PDB entry 9BEW | electron microscopy, 3.30 A resolution | chains G and A of the 18 polymer chains in the assembly

[Chain G (and A)]
Molecule: Envelope glycoprotein gp120
From: Human immunodeficiency virus 1
Notes: chain A of this document is another copy of the same molecule, construct and numbering; everything in this record applies to it too
Amino-acid sequence (483 residues; each row starts with the number of its first residue; note: 14 numbers in that range are skipped by the numbering (no residue carries them; nothing is unmodelled there); a row labelled like 185A-185K holds insertion residues (185A, then the next letters in order)):
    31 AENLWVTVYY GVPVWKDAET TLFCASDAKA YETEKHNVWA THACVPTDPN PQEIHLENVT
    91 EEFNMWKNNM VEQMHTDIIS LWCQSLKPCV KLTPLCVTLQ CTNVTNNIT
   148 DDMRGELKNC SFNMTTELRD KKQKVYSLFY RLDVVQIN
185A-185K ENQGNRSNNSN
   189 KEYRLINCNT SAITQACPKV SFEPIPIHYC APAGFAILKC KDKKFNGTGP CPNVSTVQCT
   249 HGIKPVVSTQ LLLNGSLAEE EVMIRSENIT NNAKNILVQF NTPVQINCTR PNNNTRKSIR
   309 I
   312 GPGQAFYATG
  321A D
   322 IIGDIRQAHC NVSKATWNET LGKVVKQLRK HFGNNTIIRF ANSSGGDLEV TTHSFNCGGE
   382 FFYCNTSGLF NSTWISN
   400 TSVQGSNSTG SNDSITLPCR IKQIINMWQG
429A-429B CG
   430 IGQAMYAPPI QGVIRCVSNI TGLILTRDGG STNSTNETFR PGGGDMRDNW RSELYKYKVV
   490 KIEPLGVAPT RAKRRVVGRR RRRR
Unresolved in the structure: 31-32, 61-64, 148-149, 185A-185K, 400-410, 506-513
Disulfides: Cys54-Cys74, Cys113-Cys429A, Cys119-Cys205, Cys126-Cys196, Cys131-Cys157, Cys218-Cys247, Cys228-Cys239, Cys296-Cys331, Cys378-Cys445, Cys385-Cys418
Covalently attached groups: N-acetylglucosamine (NAG) linked to Asn88, Asn133, Asn156, Asn160, Asn197, Asn234, Asn241, Asn262, Asn276, Asn295, Asn301, Asn339, Asn355, Asn363, Asn386, Asn392, Asn448; glycan linked to Asn332

[Interface between chain G and chain A]
Residue-residue contacts (19):
  Glu164(G) - Cys126(A)
  Glu164(G) - Cys196(A)
  Leu165(G) - Cys126(A)
  Leu165(G) - Thr128(A)
  Leu165(G) - Arg192(A)
  Arg166(G) - Pro124(A)
  Arg166(G) - Cys126(A)
  Arg166(G) - Val127(A)
  Arg166(G) - Thr162(A)
  Arg166(G) - Lys169(A)
  Asp167(G) - Val127(A)
  Asp167(G) - Thr128(A)  hydrogen bond
  Lys168(G) - Thr128(A)
  Arg308(G) - Asn197(A)
  Pro313(G) - Ser199(A)
  Pro313(G) - Ala200(A)
  Gly314(G) - Asn197(A)
  Gly314(G) - Thr198(A)
  Gly314(G) - Ser199(A)
Also at the interface, not in a pair above, chain A (14 interface residues in all): Thr123, Ile184

[Summary]
8 residues of chain G and 14 residues of chain A are in contact, with 1 hydrogen bond. The hydrogen-bonded
pair is Asp167(G)-Thr128(A). N-acetylglucosamine is covalently linked to Asn88(G), Asn133(G), Asn156(G),
Asn160(G), Asn197(G) and Asn234(G) and 11 more.
Chain G and chain A are both Envelope glycoprotein gp120 (Human immunodeficiency virus 1); the structure,
Cryo-EM structure of the HIV-1 BG505 IDL Env trimer in complex with 3BNC117 and 10-1074 Fabs, was determined
by electron microscopy together with 9BER and 9BF6 from the same study.
